2QQD - chains D and E of the 5 polymer chains in the assembly; structure by X-ray diffraction, 2.00 A resolution.

== Chain D ==
Name: Pyruvoyl-dependent arginine decarboxylase (EC 4.1.1.19) (PvlArgDC)
Source organism: Methanocaldococcus jannaschii
Notes: EC 4.1.1.19; fragment: Beta subunit
Reference sequence: Q57764 (PDAD_METJA); residue numbers follow UniProt; this construct covers 1-52
Sequence (53 residues; row label = number of the first residue in the row; numbering starts at 0):
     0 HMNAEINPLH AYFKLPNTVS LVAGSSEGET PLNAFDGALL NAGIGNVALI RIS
Unresolved in the structure: 0-2
Differences from the reference sequence: expression tag (0); engineered mutation Ala47 (Asn in Q57764)
Swiss-Prot annotation at these positions:
  - site: Ser52 (Cleavage (non-hydrolytic))
From the paper describing this entry:
  - mutagenesis - N47A (500-fold): decreased catalytic activity

== Chain E ==
Name: Pyruvoyl-dependent arginine decarboxylase (EC 4.1.1.19) (PvlArgDC)
Source organism: Methanocaldococcus jannaschii
Notes: EC 4.1.1.19; fragment: Alpha subunit
Reference sequence: Q57764 (PDAD_METJA); residues 54-165 here = UniProt positions 54-165
Sequence (112 residues; row label = number of the first residue in the row):
    54 IMPPEAEIVP LPKLPMGALV PTAYGYIISD VPGETISAAI SVAIPKDKSL CGLIMEYEGK
   114 CSKKEAEKTV REMAKIGFEM RGWELDRIES IAVEHTVEKL GCAFAAAALW YK
Ligand contacts:
  - agmatine (AG2): Ile54, Ile107, Met108, Glu109, Arg134
  - pyruvic acid (PYR): Ile54, Met55, Ala76, Gly105, Leu106, Ile107

== How chain D and chain E interact ==
Pairs across the interface (100):
  Ile5(D) - Tyr164(E)  hydrophobic
  Asn6(D) - Leu72(E)
  Pro7(D) - Leu72(E)
  Pro7(D) - Pro74(E)  hydrophobic
  Pro7(D) - Tyr164(E)
  Lys13(D) - Tyr164(E)
  Leu14(D) - Tyr164(E)
  Pro15(D) - Pro56(E)
  Pro15(D) - Leu162(E)  hydrophobic
  Pro15(D) - Trp163(E)
  Pro15(D) - Tyr164(E)  hydrophobic
  Asn16(D) - Ala59(E)
  Asn16(D) - Glu60(E)  hydrogen bond (backbone-backbone)
  Asn16(D) - Trp163(E)  hydrogen bond (backbone-backbone)
  Asn16(D) - Tyr164(E)
  Asn16(D) - Lys165(E)  hydrogen bond (side chain-backbone)
  Thr17(D) - Glu60(E)
  Thr17(D) - Val62(E)
  Thr17(D) - Ala161(E)
  Thr17(D) - Leu162(E)
  Thr17(D) - Trp163(E)  hydrogen bond (backbone-backbone)
  Thr17(D) - Tyr164(E)
  Thr17(D) - Lys165(E)
  Val18(D) - Met55(E)  hydrophobic
  Val18(D) - Glu60(E)  hydrogen bond (backbone-backbone)
  Val18(D) - Ile61(E)  hydrophobic
  Val18(D) - Val62(E)  hydrogen bond (backbone-backbone)
  Val18(D) - Ala160(E)  hydrophobic
  Val18(D) - Ala161(E)
  Val18(D) - Leu162(E)  hydrophobic
  Ser19(D) - Val62(E)  hydrogen bond (side chain-backbone)
  Ser19(D) - Pro63(E)  hydrogen bond (side chain-backbone)
  Ser19(D) - Leu64(E)
  Ser19(D) - Pro65(E)
  Ser19(D) - Ala159(E)
  Ser19(D) - Ala160(E)
  Ser19(D) - Ala161(E)  hydrogen bond (backbone-backbone)
  Leu20(D) - Ile93(E)  hydrophobic
  Leu20(D) - Val95(E)  hydrophobic
  Leu20(D) - Glu142(E)
  Leu20(D) - Ser143(E)
  Leu20(D) - Ile144(E)  hydrophobic
  Leu20(D) - Ala159(E)
  Leu20(D) - Ala160(E)  hydrophobic
  Val21(D) - Leu64(E)  hydrophobic
  Val21(D) - Ile144(E)
  Val21(D) - Ala158(E)
  Val21(D) - Ala159(E)  hydrogen bond (backbone-backbone)
  Ala22(D) - Ile144(E)  hydrophobic
  Ala22(D) - Val146(E)  hydrophobic
  Ala22(D) - Phe157(E)
  Gly23(D) - Val146(E)
  Gly23(D) - Ala156(E)
  Gly23(D) - Phe157(E)  hydrogen bond (backbone-backbone)
  Ser24(D) - His148(E)  hydrogen bond
  Ser24(D) - Cys155(E)
  Ser25(D) - His148(E)
  Ser25(D) - Gly154(E)
  Ser25(D) - Cys155(E)  hydrogen bond (backbone-backbone)
  Glu26(D) - His148(E)  salt bridge
  Glu26(D) - Val150(E)
  Glu26(D) - Glu151(E)  hydrogen bond (side chain-backbone)
  Glu26(D) - Lys152(E)  hydrogen bond (side chain-backbone)
  Glu26(D) - Leu153(E)  hydrogen bond (side chain-backbone)
  Glu26(D) - Gly154(E)
  Gly27(D) - Leu153(E)  hydrogen bond (backbone-backbone)
  Glu28(D) - Leu153(E)
  Thr29(D) - Leu153(E)
  Pro30(D) - Ile81(E)
  Pro30(D) - Leu153(E)
  Ala33(D) - Cys155(E)
  Phe34(D) - Tyr79(E)  hydrophobic
  Phe34(D) - Cys155(E)  hydrophobic
  Ala37(D) - Cys155(E)  hydrophobic
  Ala37(D) - Phe157(E)  hydrophobic
  Leu38(D) - Phe157(E)  hydrophobic
  Gly42(D) - Leu64(E)
  Ile43(D) - Leu64(E)  hydrophobic
  Ile43(D) - Leu67(E)  hydrophobic
  Ile43(D) - Phe157(E)  hydrophobic
  Asn45(D) - Met69(E)
  Asn45(D) - Gly70(E)  hydrogen bond (backbone-backbone)
  Val46(D) - Leu67(E)  hydrophobic
  Val46(D) - Pro68(E)
  Val46(D) - Ala71(E)
  Val46(D) - Val73(E)  hydrophobic
  Ala47(D) - Ala71(E)  hydrogen bond (backbone-backbone)
  Ala47(D) - Leu72(E)
  Ala47(D) - Val73(E)  hydrogen bond (backbone-backbone)
  Leu48(D) - Val73(E)
  Leu48(D) - Thr75(E)
  Ile49(D) - Leu72(E)  hydrophobic
  Ile49(D) - Val73(E)  hydrogen bond (backbone-backbone)
  Ile49(D) - Pro74(E)
  Ile49(D) - Thr75(E)  hydrogen bond (backbone-backbone)
  Arg50(D) - Thr75(E)
  Arg50(D) - Tyr77(E)  hydrogen bond (side chain-backbone)
  Ile51(D) - Thr75(E)  hydrogen bond (backbone-backbone)
  Ile51(D) - Ala76(E)
  Ile51(D) - Leu162(E)  hydrophobic
Also at the interface, not in a pair above, chain D (35 interface residues in all): Ala41
Also at the interface, not in a pair above, chain E (51 interface residues in all): Ile54, Glu58, Gly78, Ala145, Glu147, Thr149

== Overview ==
35 residues of chain D face 51 of chain E across their interface, with 24 hydrogen bonds and 1 salt bridge.
Polar contacts include Glu26(D)-His148(E), Asn16(D)-Lys165(E) and Ser19(D)-Val62(E). Bound to chain E:
agmatine and pyruvic acid. The paper reports that N47A of chain D reduces catalytic activity.
Chain D is Pyruvoyl-dependent arginine decarboxylase (EC 4.1.1.19) (PvlArgDC) and chain E is
Pyruvoyl-dependent arginine decarboxylase (EC 4.1.1.19) (PvlArgDC), both from Methanocaldococcus jannaschii;
the structure, N47A mutant of Pyruvoyl-dependent Arginine Decarboxylase from Methanococcus jannashii, was
determined by X-ray diffraction, deposited together with 2QQC.
